PDB entry 6HMB | X-ray diffraction, 1.04 A resolution | chain A

# Chain A
Name: Casein kinase II subunit alpha'
From: Homo sapiens
Notes: EC 2.7.11.1
UniProtKB: P19784 (CSK22_HUMAN); numbering as in UniProt (aligned over 1-350)
Chain sequence (364 residues; numbered -13 to 350; the number before each row is that of its first residue; numbers below 1 keep their minus sign (Met-13 is residue -13)):
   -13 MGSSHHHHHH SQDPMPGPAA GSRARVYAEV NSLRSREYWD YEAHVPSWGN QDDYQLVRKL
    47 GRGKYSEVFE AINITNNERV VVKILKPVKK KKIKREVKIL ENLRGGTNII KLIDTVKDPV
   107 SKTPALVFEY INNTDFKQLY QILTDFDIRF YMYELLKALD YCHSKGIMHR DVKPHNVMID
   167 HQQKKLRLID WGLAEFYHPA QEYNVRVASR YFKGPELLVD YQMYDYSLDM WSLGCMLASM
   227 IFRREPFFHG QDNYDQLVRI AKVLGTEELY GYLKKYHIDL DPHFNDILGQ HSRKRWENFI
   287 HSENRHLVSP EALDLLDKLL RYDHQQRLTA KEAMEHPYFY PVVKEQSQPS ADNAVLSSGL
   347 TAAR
Unresolved in the structure: -13 to 6, 335-350
Construct notes: initiating methionine (-13); expression tag (-12 to 0); engineered mutation Ser336 (Cys in P19784)
Residues lining bound ligands: CX-4945 (3NG; 5-[(3-chlorophenyl)amino]benzo[c][2,6]naphthyridine-8-carboxylic acid): Leu46, Gly47, Arg48, Val54, Val67, Lys69, Ile96, Phe114, Glu115, Tyr116, Ile117, His161, Met164, Ile175, Asp176, Trp177

# In short
Chain A binds CX-4945.
Chain A is Casein kinase II subunit alpha' (Homo sapiens); the structure, STRUCTURE OF PROTEIN KINASE CK2
CATALYTIC SUBUNIT (ISOFORM CK2ALPHA'; CSNK2A2 Gene product) IN COMPLEX WITH the ..., was determined by X-ray
diffraction (same publication as 6HBN, 6HMC, 6HMD, 6HME and 6HMQ).
